Entry 9MHZ (electron microscopy, 2.70 A resolution); this record covers chains A and C of the 4 polymer chains in the assembly.

== Chain A (and C) ==
Protein: Transport permease protein
From: Staphylococcus aureus
Notes: chain C of this document is another copy of the same molecule, construct and numbering; everything in this record applies to it too
UniProtKB: A0A0H2XIF1 (A0A0H2XIF1_STAA3); numbering as in UniProt (aligned over 1-270)
Amino-acid sequence (294 residues; row label = number of the first residue in the row; numbers below 1 keep their minus sign (Met-23 is residue -23)):
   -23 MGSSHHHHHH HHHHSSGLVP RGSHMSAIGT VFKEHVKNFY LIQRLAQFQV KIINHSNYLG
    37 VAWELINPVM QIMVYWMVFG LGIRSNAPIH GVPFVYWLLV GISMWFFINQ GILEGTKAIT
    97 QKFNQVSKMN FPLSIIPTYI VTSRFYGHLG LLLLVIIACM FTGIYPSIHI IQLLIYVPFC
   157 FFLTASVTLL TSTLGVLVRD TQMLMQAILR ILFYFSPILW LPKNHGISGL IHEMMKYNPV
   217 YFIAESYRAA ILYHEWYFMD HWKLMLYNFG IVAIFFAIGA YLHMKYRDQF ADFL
Unresolved in the structure: -23 to 0
Differences from the reference sequence: initiating methionine (-23); expression tag (-22 to 0)
Residues lining bound ligands:
  - Targocil-II (A1AV9), molecule 1: Met53, Val54, Leu57, Gly58, Ile59
  - Targocil-II (A1AV9), molecule 2: Phe55, Ile59, Arg60, Tyr190, Phe191, Leu195, Trp196, Leu197, Lys199, Ile207
  - Lauryl Maltose Neopentyl Glycol (AV0): Leu170, Leu173, Val174, Asp176, Leu258, Lys261, Tyr262, Gln265, Asp268, Phe269

== Chain A / chain C interface ==
Pairs across the interface (25):
  Ser32(A) with Arg175(C)
  Asn33(A) with Arg175(C); Asp176(C); Met179(C)
  Tyr34(A) with Val174(C), hydrophobic; Asp176(C), hydrogen bond (backbone-side chain)
  Leu35(A) with Asp176(C), hydrogen bond (backbone-side chain)
  Trp39(A) with Asp176(C), hydrogen bond; Met179(C), hydrophobic
  Asn43(A) with Gln182(C)
  Gln47(A) with Arg186(C)
  Val54(A) with Tyr190(C), hydrophobic
  Val174(A) with Tyr34(C), hydrophobic
  Arg175(A) with Ser32(C); Asn33(C)
  Asp176(A) with Asn33(C); Tyr34(C), hydrogen bond (side chain-backbone); Leu35(C), hydrogen bond (side chain-backbone); Trp39(C), hydrogen bond
  Met179(A) with Asn33(C); Trp39(C), hydrophobic
  Gln182(A) with Asn43(C)
  Arg186(A) with Gln47(C)
  Tyr190(A) with Val54(C), hydrophobic; Tyr190(C)
Also at the interface, not in a pair above, chain A (26 interface residues in all): Asn30, Met46, Val50, Tyr51, Met53, Phe55, Leu173, Leu180, Ala183, Ile187, Phe191
Also at the interface, not in a pair above, chain C (26 interface residues in all): Asn30, Met46, Val50, Tyr51, Met53, Phe55, Leu173, Leu180, Ala183, Ile187, Phe191

== Overview ==
Chain A and chain C each contribute 26 residues to their interface, with 6 hydrogen bonds. Polar contacts
include Tyr34(A)-Asp176(C), Leu35(A)-Asp176(C) and Trp39(A)-Asp176(C). Bound to chain A: Lauryl Maltose
Neopentyl Glycol and Targocil-II.
Both chains are Transport permease protein (Staphylococcus aureus). Entry 9MHZ (Cryo-EM structure of S. aureus
TarGH in complex with Targocil-II and ATP-gamma-S in a catalytically incompetent ...) was determined by
electron microscopy, deposited together with 9CFL, 9CFP, 9MHD and 9MHU.
